6WI8 - chain A; structure by X-ray diffraction, 3.09 A resolution.

[Chain A]
Protein: E3 ubiquitin-protein ligase RING2, Polycomb complex protein BMI-1 chimera
Organism: Homo sapiens
Notes: EC 5.-.-.-; fragment: ring-2  + bmi-1
UniProt: chimeric construct of X6RFN3, P35226: residues 10-1000 from X6RFN3 (X6RFN3_HUMAN) positions 10-116 (offset varies); residues 1001-1104 from P35226 positions 1-104 (UniProt number = residue number - 1000)
Chain sequence (211 residues; each row starts with the number of its first residue; note: 884 numbers in that range are skipped by the numbering (no residue carries them; nothing is unmodelled there)):
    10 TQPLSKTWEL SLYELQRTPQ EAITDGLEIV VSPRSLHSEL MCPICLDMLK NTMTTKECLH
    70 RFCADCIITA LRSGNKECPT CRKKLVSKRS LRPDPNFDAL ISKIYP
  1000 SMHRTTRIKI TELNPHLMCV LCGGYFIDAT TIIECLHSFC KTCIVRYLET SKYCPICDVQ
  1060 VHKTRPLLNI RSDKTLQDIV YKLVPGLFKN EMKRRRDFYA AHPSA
Not modelled in the structure: 10-14, 1000-1003, 1103-1104
Bound ions: Zn2+ site 1: Cys51, Cys54, Cys72, Cys75; Zn2+ site 2: Cys67, His69, Cys87, Cys90; Zn2+ site 3: Cys1018, Cys1021, Cys1039, Cys1042; Zn2+ site 4: Cys1034, His1036, Cys1053, Cys1056
Swiss-Prot annotation at these positions:
  - zinc finger: Cys1018 to Asp1057 (RING-type)
  - motif: Lys1081 to Arg1095 (Nuclear localization signal)
Reported in the primary citation:
  - conformationally variable residues (helix shift, loop rearrangement): Ile77, Leu80, Lys93 to Ser99, Leu100
  - mutagenesis - L94A: abolished binding to RB-2
  - mutagenesis - K85E: abolished catalytic activity on H2A ubiquitination

[Overview]
The Zn2+ site 1 is built by Cys51, Cys54, Cys72 and Cys75. The Zn2+ site 2 is built by Cys67, His69, Cys87 and
Cys90. The paper reports that L94A abolishes binding to RB-2; conformational variability at Ile77, Leu80 and
Lys93 among others.
Chain A is E3 ubiquitin-protein ligase RING2, Polycomb complex protein BMI-1 chimera (Homo sapiens); the
structure, Inhibitor compound-induced confrontational change in Ring1b-Bmi1 domain structure, was determined
by X-ray diffraction (same publication as 6WI7).
